PDB entry 8G5L | electron microscopy, 3.00 A resolution | chains A and B of the 5 polymer chains in the assembly

Chain A:
Molecule: DNA polymerase subunit gamma-1
From: Homo sapiens
Notes: EC 2.7.7.7
UniProtKB: P54098 (DPOG1_HUMAN); numbering as in UniProt (aligned over 1-1239)
Sequence (1239 residues; each row starts with the number of its first residue):
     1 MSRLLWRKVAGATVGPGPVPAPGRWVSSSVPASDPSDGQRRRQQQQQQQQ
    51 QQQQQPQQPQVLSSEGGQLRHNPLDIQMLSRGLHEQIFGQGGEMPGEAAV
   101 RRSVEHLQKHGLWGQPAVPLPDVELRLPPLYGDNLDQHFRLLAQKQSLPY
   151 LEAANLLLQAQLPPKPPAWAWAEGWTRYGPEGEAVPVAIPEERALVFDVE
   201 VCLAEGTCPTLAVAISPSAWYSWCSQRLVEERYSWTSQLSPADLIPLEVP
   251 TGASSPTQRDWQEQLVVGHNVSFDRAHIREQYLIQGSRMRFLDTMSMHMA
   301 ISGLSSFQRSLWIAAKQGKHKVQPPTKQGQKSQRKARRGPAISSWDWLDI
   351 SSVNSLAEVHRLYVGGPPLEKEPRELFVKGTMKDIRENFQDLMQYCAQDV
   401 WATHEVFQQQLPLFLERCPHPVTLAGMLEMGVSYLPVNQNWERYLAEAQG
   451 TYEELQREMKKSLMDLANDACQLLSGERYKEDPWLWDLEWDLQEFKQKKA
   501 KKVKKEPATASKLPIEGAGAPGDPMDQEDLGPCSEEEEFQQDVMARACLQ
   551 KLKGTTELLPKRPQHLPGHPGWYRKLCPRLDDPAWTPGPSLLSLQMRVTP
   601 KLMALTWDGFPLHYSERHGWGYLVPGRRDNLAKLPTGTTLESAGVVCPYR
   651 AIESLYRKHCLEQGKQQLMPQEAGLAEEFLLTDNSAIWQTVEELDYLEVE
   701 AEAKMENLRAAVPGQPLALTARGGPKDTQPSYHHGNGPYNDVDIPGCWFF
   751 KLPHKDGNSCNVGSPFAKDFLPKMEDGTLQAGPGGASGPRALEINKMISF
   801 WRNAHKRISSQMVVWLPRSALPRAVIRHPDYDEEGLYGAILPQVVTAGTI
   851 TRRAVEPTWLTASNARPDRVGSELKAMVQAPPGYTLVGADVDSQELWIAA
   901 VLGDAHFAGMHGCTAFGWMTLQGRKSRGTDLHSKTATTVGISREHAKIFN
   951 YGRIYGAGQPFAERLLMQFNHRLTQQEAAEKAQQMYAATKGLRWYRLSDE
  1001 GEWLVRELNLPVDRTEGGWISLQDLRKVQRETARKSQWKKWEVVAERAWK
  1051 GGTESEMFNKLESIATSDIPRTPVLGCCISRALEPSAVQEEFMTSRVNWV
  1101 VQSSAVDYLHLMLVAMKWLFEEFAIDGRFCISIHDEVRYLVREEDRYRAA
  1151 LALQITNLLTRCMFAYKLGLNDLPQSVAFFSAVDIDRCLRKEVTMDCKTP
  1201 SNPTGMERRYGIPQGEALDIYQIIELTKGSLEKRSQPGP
Unresolved in the structure: 1-77, 250-261, 317-339, 496-533, 627-737, 998-1049, 1227-1239
Swiss-Prot annotation at these positions:
  - region: Gln43 to Gln55 (Does not contribute to polymerase and exonuclease enzymatic activities), Thr858 to Asn864 (Trigger loop)
  - motif: Val196 to Glu200 (Exo I), Val267 to Arg275 (Exo II), Tyr395 to Thr403 (Exo III), Val887 to Leu896 (Pol A), Arg943 to Gly958 (Pol B), His1134 to Val1141 (Pol C)
  - active site: Asp198 (Exonuclease activity)
  - binding site (DNA): Ser306, Ser593, Lys806, Thr849, Thr1094, Ser1095
  - binding site (RNA): Arg579, His754, Gly763, Lys768, Ser863, Arg869
  - binding site (a 2'-deoxyribonucleoside 5'-triphosphate): Asp890, Val891, Ser893, Glu895, Arg943, Lys947, Tyr951, Asp1135
  - binding site (Mg(2+)): Asp890, Val891, Asp1135
  - site (Critical for replication fidelity and mismatch recognition): Arg853, Gln1102
From the paper describing this entry:
  - binding site for Mismatched Primer DNA: Asp198, Asn270, Asp274, Asp399
  - mutagenesis - R309A: decreased catalytic activity (exonuclease activity)
  - disease-associated variants - R807P: decreased catalytic activity (proofreading activity)

Chain B:
Molecule: DNA polymerase subunit gamma-2, mitochondrial
From: Homo sapiens
Notes: EC 2.7.7.7
UniProtKB: Q9UHN1 (DPOG2_HUMAN); residue numbers follow UniProt; this construct covers 1-485
Sequence (485 residues; each row starts with the number of its first residue):
     1 MRSRVAVRACHKVCRCLLSGFGGRVDAGQPELLTERSSPKGGHVKSHAEL
    51 EGNGEHPEAPGSGEGSEALLEICQRRHFLSGSKQQLSRDSLLSGCHPGFG
   101 PLGVELRKNLAAEWWTSVVVFREQVFPVDALHHKPGPLLPGDSAFRLVSA
   151 ETLREILQDKELSKEQLVAFLENVLKTSGKLRENLLHGALEHYVNCLDLV
   201 NKRLPYGLAQIGVCFHPVFDTKQIRNGVKSIGEKTEASLVWFTPPRTSNQ
   251 WLDFWLRHRLQWWRKFAMSPSNFSSSDCQDEEGRKGNKLYYNFPWGKELI
   301 ETLWNLGDHELLHMYPGNVSKLHGRDGRKNVVPCVLSVNGDLDRGMLAYL
   351 YDSFQLTENSFTRKKNLHRKVLKLHPCLAPIKVALDVGRGPTLELRQVCQ
   401 GLFNELLENGISVWPGYLETMQSSLEQLYSKYDEMSILFTVLVTETTLEN
   451 GLIHLRSRDTTMKEMMHISKLKDFLIKYISSAKNV
Unresolved in the structure: 1-67, 137-178, 222-228, 356-361
Swiss-Prot annotation at these positions:
  - modified residue: Ser38 (Phosphoserine)

Interface between chain A and chain B:
Residue-residue contacts (55; chain A residue first):
  Gly450(A) - Arg257(B)  hydrogen bond (backbone-side chain)
  Thr451(A) - Arg257(B)
  Glu454(A) - Arg257(B)  salt bridge
  Glu454(A) - Leu260(B)
  Glu454(A) - Gln261(B)
  Glu454(A) - Arg264(B)
  Arg457(A) - Gln261(B)
  Arg457(A) - Arg264(B)
  Glu458(A) - Pro270(B)
  Glu458(A) - Ser271(B)
  Lys461(A) - Ala267(B)
  Lys461(A) - Met268(B)
  Asp465(A) - Met268(B)
  Asn468(A) - Asp459(B)
  Asn468(A) - Thr460(B)
  Asp469(A) - Lys373(B)  salt bridge
  Cys471(A) - Thr460(B)
  Cys471(A) - Met462(B)
  Gln472(A) - Arg369(B)  hydrogen bond
  Gln472(A) - Lys373(B)
  Gln472(A) - Arg458(B)
  Gln472(A) - Asp459(B)  hydrogen bond (side chain-backbone)
  Gln472(A) - Thr460(B)
  Gln472(A) - Thr461(B)
  Leu473(A) - Leu367(B)  hydrophobic
  Leu474(A) - Met462(B)  hydrophobic
  Ser475(A) - Thr461(B)
  Glu538(A) - Gln400(B)
  Gln540(A) - Gln397(B)
  Gln541(A) - Gln397(B)  hydrogen bond (backbone-side chain)
  Met544(A) - Gln397(B)
  Met544(A) - Val398(B)  hydrophobic
  Leu549(A) - His467(B)  hydrogen bond (backbone-side chain)
  Gln550(A) - His467(B)
  Leu566(A) - Glu464(B)
  Pro567(A) - Glu464(B)
  His569(A) - Met462(B)
  His569(A) - Glu464(B)  salt bridge
  Tyr573(A) - Thr460(B)
  Leu580(A) - Lys477(B)
  Trp585(A) - Lys477(B)
  Trp585(A) - Ser481(B)
  Thr586(A) - Val485(B)
  Pro587(A) - Tyr478(B)  hydrophobic
  Pro587(A) - Ser481(B)
  Pro587(A) - Ala482(B)
  Pro783(A) - Lys364(B)
  Gly784(A) - Arg363(B)
  Gly784(A) - Lys365(B)
  Ser787(A) - Met268(B)
  Ser787(A) - Ser269(B)
  Arg790(A) - Ser271(B)
  Glu834(A) - Arg246(B)
  Ser1201(A) - Asp277(B)
  Gly1205(A) - Lys285(B)  hydrogen bond (backbone-side chain)
Other interface residues (no listed pair), chain A (43 interface residues in all): Arg443, Arg478, Phe539, Asp542, Cys548, Lys551, Gly568, Ala786
Other interface residues (no listed pair), chain B (45 interface residues in all): Asn249, Lys265, Gln355, Thr362, Glu394, Arg396, Asn404, Thr447, Leu448, Asn450, Lys463, Ser469

Overview:
43 residues of chain A and 45 residues of chain B are in contact; the contacts include 6 hydrogen bonds and 3
salt bridges. Among the polar pairs are Glu454(A)-Arg257(B), Asp469(A)-Lys373(B) and His569(A)-Glu464(B). From
the paper: a binding site for Mismatched Primer DNA at Asp198(A), Asn270(A) and Asp274(A) among others; R309A
of chain A reduces catalytic activity (exonuclease activity).
Here chain A is DNA polymerase subunit gamma-1 and chain B is DNA polymerase subunit gamma-2, mitochondrial,
both from Homo sapiens. Entry 8G5L (Cryo-EM structure of the Primer Separation Complex (IX) of Human
Mitochondrial DNA Polymerase Gamma) was determined by electron microscopy, deposited together with 8G5I, 8G5J,
8G5K, 8G5N, 8G5O, 8G5P and 8T7E.
